9GUU - chains A and O of the 24 polymer chains in the assembly; structure by electron microscopy, 2.50 A resolution.

Chain A:
Molecule: 16S ribosomal RNA
From: Escherichia coli K-12
Sequence (1541 nucleotides; row label = number of the first residue in the row):
     1 AAAUUGAAGA GUUUGAUCAU GGCUCAGAUU GAACGCUGGC GGCAGGCCUA ACACAUGCAA
    61 GUCGAACGGU AACAGGAAGA AGCUUGCUUC UUUGCUGACG AGUGGCGGAC GGGUGAGUAA
   121 UGUCUGGGAA ACUGCCUGAU GGAGGGGGAU AACUACUGGA AACGGUAGCU AAUACCGCAU
   181 AACGUCGCAA GACCAAAGAG GGGUACCUUC GGGCCUCUUG CCAUCGGAUG UGCCCAGAUG
   241 GGAUUAGCUA GUAGGUGGGG UAACGGCUCA CCUAGGCGAC GAUCCCUAGC UGGUCUGAGA
   301 GGAUGACCAG CCACACUGGA ACUGAGACAC GGUCCAGACU CCUACGGGAG GCAGCAGUGG
   361 GGAAUAUUGC ACAAUGGGCG CAAGCCUGAU GCAGCCAUGC CGCGUGUAUG AAGAAGGCCU
   421 UCGGGUUGUA AAGUACUUUC AGCGGGGAGG AAGGGAGUAA AGUUAAUACC UUUGCUCAUU
   481 GACGUUACCC GCAGAAGAAG CACCGGCUAA CUCCGUGCCA GCAGCCXCGG UAAUACGGAG
   541 GGUGCAAGCG UUAAUCGGAA UUACUGGGCG UAAAGCGCAC GCAGGCGGUU UGUUAAGUCA
   601 GAUGUGAAAU CCCCGGGCUC AACCUGGGAA CUGCAUCUGA UACUGGCAAG CUUGAGUCUC
   661 GUAGAGGGGG GUAGAAUUCC AGGUGUAGCG GUGAAAUGCG UAGAGAUCUG GAGGAAUACC
   721 GGUGGCGAAG GCGGCCCCCU GGACGAAGAC UGACGCUCAG GUGCGAAAGC GUGGGGAGCA
   781 AACAGGAUUA GAUACCCUGG UAGUCCACGC CGUAAACGAU GUCGACUUGG AGGUUGUGCC
   841 CUUGAGGCGU GGCUUCCGGA GCUAACGCGU UAAGUCGACC GCCUGGGGAG UACGGCCGCA
   901 AGGUUAAAAC UCAAAUGAAU UGACGGGGGC CCGCACAAGC GGUGGAGCAU GUGGUUUAAU
   961 UCGAUGXAAC GCGAAGAACC UUACCUGGUC UUGACAUCCA CGGAAGUUUU CAGAGAUGAG
  1021 AAUGUGCCUU CGGGAACCGU GAGACAGGUG CUGCAUGGCU GUCGUCAGCU CGUGUUGUGA
  1081 AAUGUUGGGU UAAGUCCCGC AACGAGCGCA ACCCUUAUCC UUUGUUGCCA GCGGUCCGGC
  1141 CGGGAACUCA AAGGAGACUG CCAGUGAUAA ACUGGAGGAA GGUGGGGAUG ACGUCAAGUC
  1201 AUCAUGGCCC UUACGACCAG GGCUACACAC GUGCUACAAU GGCGCAUACA AAGAGAAGCG
  1261 ACCUCGCGAG AGCAAGCGGA CCUCAUAAAG UGCGUCGUAG UCCGGAUUGG AGUCUGCAAC
  1321 UCGACUCCAU GAAGUCGGAA UCGCUAGUAA UCGUGGAUCA GAAUGCCACG GUGAAUACGU
  1381 UCCCGGGCCU UGUACACACC GCCCGUXACA CCAUGGGAGU GGGUUGCAAA AGAAGUAGGU
  1441 AGCUUAACCU UCGGGAGGGC GCUUACCACU UUGUGAUUCA UGACUGGGGU GAAGUCGUAA
  1501 CAAGGUAACC GUAGGGGAAC CUGCGGUUGG AUCACCUCCU U
Disordered / not traced: 1492-1493
Modified positions: PSU (pseudouridine-5'-monophosphate) at position 516, G7M (N7-methyl-guanosine-5'-monophosphate) at position 527, 2MG (2N-methylguanosine-5'-monophosphate) at position 966, 5MC (5-methylcytidine-5'-monophosphate) at position 967, 2MG (2N-methylguanosine-5'-monophosphate) at position 1207, 4OC (4n,o2'-methylcytidine-5'-monophosphate) at position 1402, 5MC (5-methylcytidine-5'-monophosphate) at position 1407, UR3 (3-methyluridine-5'-monophoshate) at position 1498, 2MG (2N-methylguanosine-5'-monophosphate) at position 1516, MA6 (6N-dimethyladenosine-5'-monophoshate) at position 1518, MA6 (6N-dimethyladenosine-5'-monophoshate) at position 1519
Ion coordination: Mg2+ site 1 near G21 (its only coordinating residue here); Mg2+ site 2: C48, U49, G115; Mg2+ site 3 near A53 (its only coordinating residue here); Mg2+ site 4: A59, U387; Mg2+ site 5: U62, G105; Mg2+ site 6 near G100 (its only coordinating residue here); Mg2+ site 7 near G107 (its only coordinating residue here); Mg2+ site 8: A109, G331; Mg2+ site 9 near G111 (its only coordinating residue here); Mg2+ site 10: G115, G289; Mg2+ site 11: A116, G117, G289; Mg2+ site 12 near G145 (its only coordinating residue here); 61 more Mg2+ sites not listed

Chain O:
Protein: 30S ribosomal protein S14
From: Escherichia coli K-12
Reference sequence: P0AG59 (RS14_ECOLI); residue numbers follow UniProt; this construct covers 1-101
Chain sequence (101 residues; row label = number of the first residue in the row):
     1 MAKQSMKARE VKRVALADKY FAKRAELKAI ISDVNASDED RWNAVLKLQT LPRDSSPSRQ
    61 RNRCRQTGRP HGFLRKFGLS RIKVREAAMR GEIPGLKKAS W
Disordered / not traced: 1

Interface between chain A and chain O:
Residue-residue contacts - 70 pairs, chain A then chain O:
  G973(A) with Arg-69(O), sugar contact; Arg-81(O), sugar contact
  A974(A) with Arg-69(O), salt bridge to the phosphate; His-71(O), hydrogen bond to the sugar; Arg-81(O), salt bridge to the phosphate
  A975(A) with Gly-72(O), sugar contact
  G976(A) with Arg-61(O), sugar contact; His-71(O), salt bridge to the phosphate; Gly-72(O), hydrogen bond to the phosphate
  A977(A) with Arg-61(O), salt bridge to the phosphate
  C979(A) with Arg-53(O), sugar contact; Ser-58(O), base contact; Arg-59(O), hydrogen bond to the sugar
  C980(A) with Arg-13(O), hydrogen bond to the sugar; Arg-59(O), sugar contact
  U981(A) with Arg-9(O), salt bridge to the phosphate; Arg-13(O), salt bridge to the phosphate; Arg-61(O), hydrogen bond to the sugar; Arg-63(O), sugar contact; Pro-70(O), sugar contact
  U982(A) with Met-6(O), phosphate contact; Arg-63(O), salt bridge to the phosphate
  A983(A) with Met-6(O), phosphate contact; Arg-9(O), salt bridge to the phosphate
  A994(A) with Ala-8(O), sugar contact; Lys-12(O), hydrogen bond to the sugar
  C995(A) with Gln-4(O), sugar contact
  U1008(A) with Lys-23(O), salt bridge to the phosphate
  G1048(A) with Lys-3(O), sugar contact; Gln-4(O), phosphate contact
  U1049(A) with Lys-3(O), sugar contact
  C1059(A) with Arg-85(O), hydrogen bond to the phosphate
  U1060(A) with Arg-85(O), salt bridge to the phosphate
  C1114(A) with Ser-100(O), base contact
  U1115(A) with Trp-101(O), sugar contact
  G1186(A) with Ser-100(O), hydrogen bond to the base; Trp-101(O), base contact
  G1187(A) with Ser-100(O), hydrogen bond to the base; Trp-101(O), sugar contact
  A1188(A) with Lys-98(O), phosphate contact; Ser-100(O), sugar contact
  U1189(A) with Lys-98(O), salt bridge to the phosphate
  U1202(A) with Thr-67(O), sugar contact; Arg-69(O), hydrogen bond to the sugar; Ile-82(O), base contact; Lys-83(O), base contact
  A1216(A) with Ser-5(O), hydrogen bond to the phosphate
  C1217(A) with Ser-5(O), phosphate contact; Arg-9(O), salt bridge to the phosphate
  A1219(A) with Arg-53(O), salt bridge to the phosphate
  A1257(A) with Asp-18(O), hydrogen bond to the base; Phe-21(O), base contact
  G1272(A) with Val-34(O), sugar contact
  G1316(A) with Lys-28(O), salt bridge to the phosphate; Ser-56(O), phosphate contact
  C1317(A) with Arg-24(O), salt bridge to the phosphate; Lys-28(O), salt bridge to the phosphate; Gln-49(O), sugar contact; Arg-53(O), base contact; Ser-56(O), hydrogen bond to the phosphate; Pro-57(O), phosphate contact
  A1357(A) with Leu-74(O), sugar contact
  U1358(A) with Phe-73(O), sugar contact; Arg-75(O), hydrogen bond to the phosphate
  C1359(A) with Asn-62(O), phosphate contact; Arg-75(O), salt bridge to the phosphate
  A1360(A) with Ser-58(O), hydrogen bond to the base; Arg-75(O), salt bridge to the phosphate
  A1368(A) with Trp-101(O), sugar contact
  C1369(A) with Trp-101(O), hydrogen bond to the phosphate
Also at the interface, not in a pair above, chain A (42 interface residues in all): U1007, U1009, G1058, C1203, G1220
Also at the interface, not in a pair above, chain O (43 interface residues in all): Ala-2, Lys-19, Leu-48, Glu-86, Ala-99

In short:
42 residues of chain A face 43 of chain O across their interface, with 16 hydrogen bonds and 18 salt bridges.
Polar contacts include G1186(A)/Ser-100(O), G1187(A)/Ser-100(O) and A1257(A)/Asp-18(O). The Mg2+ site 2 is
built by C48(A), U49(A) and G115(A).
Here chain A is 16S ribosomal RNA and chain O is 30S ribosomal protein S14, both from Escherichia coli K-12.
Entry 9GUU (30S mRNA delivery complex (consensus)) was determined by electron microscopy (same publication as
9GUP, 9GUQ, 9GUR, 9GUS, 9GUT, 9GUV, 9GUW and 9GUX).
